5A20 - chains F and G of the 8 polymer chains in the assembly; structure by electron microscopy, 7.60 A resolution (low resolution: residue-level contacts below are approximate; hydrogen-bond / salt-bridge calls are withheld).

[Chain F]
Name: Head completion protein GP16
Source organism: Bacillus phage SPP1
Reference sequence: O48446 (O48446_BPSPP); residues 1-109 here = UniProt positions 1-109
Amino-acid sequence (109 residues; numbered 1 to 109; the number before each row is that of its first residue):
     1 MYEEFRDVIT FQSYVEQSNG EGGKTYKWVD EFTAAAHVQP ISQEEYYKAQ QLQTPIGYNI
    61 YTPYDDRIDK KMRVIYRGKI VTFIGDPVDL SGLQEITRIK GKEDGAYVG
Sequence notes: conflict Arg6 (Pro in O48446)

[Chain G]
Name: Tail-to-head joining protein GP17
Source organism: Bacillus phage SPP1
Reference sequence: O48448 (O48448_BPSPP); numbering as in UniProt (aligned over 1-134)
Amino-acid sequence (134 residues; each row starts with the number of its first residue):
     1 MTWKLASRAL QKATVENLES YQPLMEMVNQ VTESPGKDDP YPYVVIGDQS STPFETKSSF
    61 GENITMDFHV WGGTTRAEAQ DISSRVLEAL TYKPLMFEGF TFVAKKLVLA QVITDTDGVT
   121 KHGIIKVRFT INNN
Not modelled in the structure: 1

[Chain F / chain G interface]
Residue-residue contacts - 40 pairs, chain F then chain G:
  Glu16(F) - Met25(G)
  Gly20(F) - Glu19(G)
  Gly20(F) - Ser20(G)
  Gly20(F) - Tyr21(G)
  Glu21(F) - Glu16(G)
  Glu21(F) - Glu19(G)
  Glu21(F) - Ser20(G)
  Gly22(F) - Glu19(G)
  Gly22(F) - Ser20(G)
  Ile84(F) - Glu26(G)
  Lys102(F) - Asp39(G)
  Glu103(F) - Met27(G)
  Glu103(F) - Val31(G)
  Glu103(F) - Asp39(G)
  Asp104(F) - Val31(G)
  Asp104(F) - Thr32(G)
  Asp104(F) - Glu33(G)
  Asp104(F) - Ser34(G)
  Asp104(F) - Pro35(G)
  Asp104(F) - Gly36(G)
  Asp104(F) - Lys37(G)
  Asp104(F) - Asp38(G)
  Asp104(F) - Asp39(G)
  Gly105(F) - Pro35(G)
  Gly105(F) - Gly36(G)
  Gly105(F) - Lys37(G)
  Gly105(F) - Asp38(G)
  Gly105(F) - Asp39(G)
  Ala106(F) - Gly36(G)
  Ala106(F) - Lys37(G)
  Ala106(F) - Asp38(G)
  Ala106(F) - Asp39(G)
  Tyr107(F) - Gly36(G)
  Tyr107(F) - Lys37(G)
  Tyr107(F) - Asp38(G)
  Val108(F) - Ser34(G)
  Val108(F) - Lys37(G)
  Val108(F) - Val45(G)
  Gly109(F) - Lys37(G)
  Gly109(F) - Val45(G)
Also at the interface, not in a pair above, chain F (16 interface residues in all): Gly23, Lys24, Lys70
Also at the interface, not in a pair above, chain G (20 interface residues in all): Gln22, Pro40, Tyr43

[Overview]
Chain F and chain G form an interface of 16 and 20 residues respectively.
Here chain F is Head completion protein GP16 and chain G is Tail-to-head joining protein GP17, both from
Bacillus phage SPP1. Entry 5A20 (Structure of bacteriophage SPP1 head-to-tail interface filled with DNA and
tape measure protein) was determined by electron microscopy (same publication as 5A21).
